3CC5 - chains A and C of the 3 polymer chains in the assembly; structure by X-ray diffraction, 1.91 A resolution.

[Chain A]
Molecule: H-2 class I histocompatibility antigen, D-B alpha chain
Organism: Mus musculus
Notes: fragment: Extracellular part
Reference sequence: P01899 (HA11_MOUSE); residues 1-276 here correspond to UniProt positions 25-300 (UniProt number = residue number + 24)
Sequence (276 residues; numbered 1 to 276; the number before each row is that of its first residue):
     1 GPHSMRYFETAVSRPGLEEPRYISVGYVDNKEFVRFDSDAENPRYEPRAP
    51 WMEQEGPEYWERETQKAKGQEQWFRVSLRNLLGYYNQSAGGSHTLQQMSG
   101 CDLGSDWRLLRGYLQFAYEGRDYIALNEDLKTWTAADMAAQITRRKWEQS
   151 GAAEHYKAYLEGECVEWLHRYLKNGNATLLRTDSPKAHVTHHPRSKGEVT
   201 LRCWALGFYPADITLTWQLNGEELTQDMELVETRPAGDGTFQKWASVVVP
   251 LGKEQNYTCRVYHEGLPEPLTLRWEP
Disulfides: C101-C164, C203-C259

[Chain C]
Molecule: nonameric peptide from Melanocyte protein Pmel 17
Notes: fragment: Extracellular part
Reference sequence: P40967 (PME17_HUMAN); residues 1-9 here correspond to UniProt positions 25-33 (UniProt number = residue number + 24)
Sequence (9 residues; row label = number of the first residue in the row):
     1 KVPRNQDWL

[Chain A / chain C interface]
Residue-residue contacts - 50 pairs, chain A then chain C:
  M5(A) - K1(C)
  Y7(A) - K1(C)  hydrogen bond (side chain-backbone)
  Y7(A) - V2(C)  hydrophobic
  Y45(A) - V2(C)
  R62(A) - R4(C)
  E63(A) - K1(C)
  E63(A) - V2(C)  hydrogen bond (side chain-backbone)
  K66(A) - K1(C)
  K66(A) - V2(C)  hydrogen bond (side chain-backbone)
  K66(A) - R4(C)
  Q70(A) - P3(C)
  Q70(A) - R4(C)
  Q70(A) - N5(C)  hydrogen bond (side chain-backbone)
  W73(A) - N5(C)
  W73(A) - Q6(C)  hydrogen bond (side chain-backbone)
  W73(A) - D7(C)  hydrogen bond (side chain-backbone)
  W73(A) - W8(C)
  W73(A) - L9(C)  hydrophobic
  F74(A) - N5(C)
  V76(A) - W8(C)  hydrophobic
  S77(A) - W8(C)
  S77(A) - L9(C)  hydrogen bond (side chain-backbone)
  N80(A) - W8(C)
  N80(A) - L9(C)  hydrogen bond (side chain-backbone)
  L81(A) - L9(C)  hydrophobic
  Y84(A) - L9(C)  hydrogen bond (side chain-backbone)
  L95(A) - L9(C)  hydrophobic
  Q97(A) - N5(C)  hydrogen bond
  S99(A) - P3(C)
  F116(A) - N5(C)
  T143(A) - L9(C)  hydrogen bond (side chain-backbone)
  K146(A) - D7(C)
  K146(A) - W8(C)
  K146(A) - L9(C)  hydrogen bond (side chain-backbone)
  W147(A) - D7(C)  hydrogen bond (side chain-backbone)
  W147(A) - W8(C)  hydrogen bond (side chain-backbone)
  W147(A) - L9(C)  hydrophobic
  S150(A) - Q6(C)  hydrogen bond
  S150(A) - D7(C)
  G151(A) - Q6(C)
  A152(A) - Q6(C)
  H155(A) - R4(C)  hydrogen bond (side chain-backbone)
  Y156(A) - N5(C)
  Y156(A) - Q6(C)  hydrogen bond (side chain-backbone)
  Y159(A) - K1(C)  hydrogen bond (side chain-backbone)
  Y159(A) - V2(C)
  Y159(A) - P3(C)
  E163(A) - K1(C)
  W167(A) - K1(C)
  Y171(A) - K1(C)  hydrogen bond (side chain-backbone)
Also at the interface, not in a pair above, chain A (34 interface residues in all): E9, S24, Y59, Y123

[Overview]
34 residues of chain A and 9 residues of chain C are in contact, with 19 hydrogen bonds. Polar contacts
include Y7(A)-K1(C), E63(A)-V2(C) and K66(A)-V2(C).
Chain A is H-2 class I histocompatibility antigen, D-B alpha chain (Mus musculus) and chain C is nonameric
peptide from Melanocyte protein Pmel 17; the structure, H-2Db complex with human gp100, was determined by
X-ray diffraction (same publication as 3CH1 and 3CCH).
